PDB entry 3GZU | electron microscopy, 3.80 A resolution | chains B and D of the 15 polymer chains in the assembly

# Chain B
Protein: Inner capsid protein VP2
From: Rotavirus A
Notes: fragment: vp2
Reference sequence: B2BMF8 (B2BMF8_9REOV); numbering as in UniProt (aligned over 81-880)
Amino-acid sequence (800 residues; numbered 81 to 880; the number before each row is that of its first residue):
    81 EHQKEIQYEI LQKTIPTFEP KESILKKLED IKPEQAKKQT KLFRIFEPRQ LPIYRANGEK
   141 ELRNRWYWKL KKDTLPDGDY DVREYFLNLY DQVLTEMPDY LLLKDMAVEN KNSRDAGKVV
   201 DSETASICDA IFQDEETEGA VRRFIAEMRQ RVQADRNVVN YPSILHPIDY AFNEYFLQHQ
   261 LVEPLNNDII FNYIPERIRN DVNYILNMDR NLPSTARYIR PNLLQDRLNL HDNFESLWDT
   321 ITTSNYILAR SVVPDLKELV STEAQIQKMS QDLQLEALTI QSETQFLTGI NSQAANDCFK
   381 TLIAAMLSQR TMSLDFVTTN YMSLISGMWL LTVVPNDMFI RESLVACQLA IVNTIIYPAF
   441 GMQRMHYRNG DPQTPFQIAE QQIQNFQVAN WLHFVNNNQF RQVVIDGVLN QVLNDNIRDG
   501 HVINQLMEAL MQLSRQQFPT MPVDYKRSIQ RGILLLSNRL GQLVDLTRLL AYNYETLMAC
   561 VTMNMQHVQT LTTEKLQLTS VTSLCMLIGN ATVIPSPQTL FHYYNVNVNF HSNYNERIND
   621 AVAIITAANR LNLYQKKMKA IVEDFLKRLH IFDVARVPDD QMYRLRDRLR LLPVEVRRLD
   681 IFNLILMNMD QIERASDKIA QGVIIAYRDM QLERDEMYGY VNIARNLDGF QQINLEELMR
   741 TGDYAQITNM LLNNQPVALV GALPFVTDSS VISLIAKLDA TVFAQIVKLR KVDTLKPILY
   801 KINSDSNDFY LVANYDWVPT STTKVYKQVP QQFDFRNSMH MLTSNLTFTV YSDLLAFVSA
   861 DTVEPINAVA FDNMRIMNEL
Swiss-Prot annotation at these positions:
  - region (Hydrophobic): Leu-394 to Val-414, Glu-422 to Met-442
  - site (Interaction with the intermediate capsid protein VP6): Ala-220, Phe-224, Met-228, Met-839, Met-841

# Chain D
Protein: Intermediate capsid protein VP6
From: Rhesus Rotavirus
Notes: fragment: vp6
Reference sequence: P04509 (VP6_ROTRF); residue numbers follow UniProt; this construct covers 1-397
Amino-acid sequence (397 residues; row label = number of the first residue in the row):
     1 MDVLYSLSKT LKDARDKIVE GTLYSNVSDL IQQFNQMIIT MNGNEFQTGG IGNLPIRNWN
    61 FDFGLLGTTL LNLDANYVET ARNTIDYFVD FVDNVCMDEM VRESQRNGIA PQSDSLIKLS
   121 GIKFKRINFD NSSEYIENWN LQNRRQRTGF TFHKPNIFPY SASFTLNRSQ PAHDNLMGTM
   181 WLNAGSEIQV AGFDYSCAIN APANTQQFEH IVQLRRVLTT ATITLLPDAE RFSFPRVITS
   241 ADGATTWYFN PVILRPNNVE IEFLLNGQII NTYQARFGTI IARNFDTIRL SFQLMRPPNM
   301 TPAVAALFPN AQPFEHHATV GLTLRIESAV CESVLADASE TMLANVTSVR QEYAIPVGPV
   361 FPPGMNWTDL ITNYSPSRED NLQRVFTVAS IRSMLVK
Swiss-Prot annotation at these positions:
  - region: Asp-62 to Leu-73 (Interaction with the inner capsid protein VP2)
  - binding site (Zn(2+)): His-153
  - binding site (Ca(2+)): Asn-266, Asp-286
  - mutagenesis: Gln-32 (Q32E: Complete loss of in vitro DLP transcription activity, no effect on particle assembly), Leu-65 (L65D: Loss of in vitro DLP transcriptase activity, no effect on particle assembly; when associated with A-70 or N-70 ...), Leu-70 (L70A: Loss of in vitro DLP transcriptase activity, no effect on particle assembly; when associated with D-65 ...), Leu-71 (L71N: Loss of in vitro DLP assembly and transcriptase activity, and almost complete loss of interaction with VP2; when associated with D-65 or N-70), His-153 (H153S: Impaired homotrimer formation at pH above 7.0. No effect on transcription activity or on VP2-VP6 interaction)

# Interface between chain B and chain D
Pairs across the interface - 9 pairs, chain B then chain D:
  Gln-731(B) with Asn-42(D); Asp-62(D); Phe-63(D), hydrogen bond (side chain-backbone)
  Gln-746(B) with Phe-63(D), hydrogen bond (side chain-backbone); Gly-64(D); Leu-65(D)
  Asn-749(B) with Ile-39(D)
  Gln-755(B) with Asn-42(D), hydrogen bond (side chain-backbone); Gly-43(D)
Other interface residues (no listed pair), chain B (5 interface residues in all): Tyr-744
Other interface residues (no listed pair), chain D (8 interface residues in all): Phe-61

# Overview
The interface between chain B and chain D involves 5 residues on one side and 8 on the other, with 3 hydrogen
bonds. Among the polar pairs are Gln-731(B)/Phe-63(D), Gln-746(B)/Phe-63(D) and Gln-755(B)/Asn-42(D).
Here chain B is Inner capsid protein VP2 (Rotavirus A) and chain D is Intermediate capsid protein VP6 (Rhesus
Rotavirus). Entry 3GZU (VP7 recoated rotavirus DLP) was determined by electron microscopy (same publication as
3GZT).
